Entry 5V4M (X-ray diffraction, 2.10 A resolution); this record covers chains D and F.

# Chain D
Name: HLA-DRA1
Source organism: Homo sapiens
Reference sequence: P01903 (DRA_HUMAN); residues 1-181 here correspond to UniProt positions 26-206 (UniProt number = residue number + 25)
Sequence (189 residues; numbered 1 to 189; the number before each row is that of its first residue):
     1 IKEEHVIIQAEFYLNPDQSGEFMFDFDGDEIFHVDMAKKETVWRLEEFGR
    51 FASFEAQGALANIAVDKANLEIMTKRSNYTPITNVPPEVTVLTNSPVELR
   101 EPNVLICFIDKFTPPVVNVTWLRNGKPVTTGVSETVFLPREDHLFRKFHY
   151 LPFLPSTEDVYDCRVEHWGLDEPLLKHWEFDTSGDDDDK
Disordered / not traced: 1-3, 182-189
Construct notes: expression tag (182-189)
Curated features (UniProtKB/Swiss-Prot):
  - region: Glu179 to Asp181 (Connecting peptide)
  - site: Gln9 (Self- and pathogen-derived peptide antigen), Gly49 (Self-peptide antigen), Phe51 (Self- and pathogen-derived peptide antigen), Ala52 (Self-peptide antigen), Ser53 (Self- and pathogen-derived peptide antigen), Glu55 (Pathogen-derived peptide antigen), Asn62 (Self- and pathogen-derived peptide antigen), Asn69 (Pathogen-derived peptide antigen), Arg76 (Self- and pathogen-derived peptide antigen)
  - glycosylation (N-linked (GlcNAc...) asparagine): Asn78, Asn118
Cystine bridges: Cys107-Cys163
Glycans and other covalent adducts: N-acetylglucosamine (NAG) linked to Asn78, Asn118

# Chain F
Name: alpha3(135-145)-HLA-DRB1*15:01
Source organism: Homo sapiens
Reference sequence: P01911 (2B1F_HUMAN); residues 247-437 here correspond to UniProt positions 29-219 (UniProt number = residue number - 218)
Sequence (216 residues; each row starts with the number of its first residue; note: 224 numbers in that range are skipped by the numbering (no residue carries them; nothing is unmodelled there); numbers below 1 keep their minus sign (Gly-2 is residue -2)):
    -2 GWISLWKGFSF
   233 GSGGSIEGRGGSGASGDTRPRFLWQPKRECHFFNGTERVRFLDRYFYNQE
   283 ESVRFDSDVGEFRAVTELGRPDAEYWNSQKDILEQARAAVDTYCRHNYGV
   333 VESFTVQRRVQPKVTVYPSKTQPLQHHNLLVCSVSGFYPGSIEVRWFLNG
   383 QEEKAGMVSTGLIQNGDWTFQTLVMLETVPRSGEVYTCQVEHPSVTSPLT
   433 VEWRA
Disordered / not traced: 233-248
Construct notes: linker (233-246)
Curated features (UniProtKB/Swiss-Prot):
  - binding site (a peptide antigen): Asp304, Trp308, His328, Asn329, Arg340
  - glycosylation: Asn266 (N-linked (GlcNAc...) asparagine)
Cystine bridges: Cys262-Cys326, Cys364-Cys420

# Chain D / chain F interface
Pairs across the interface - 142 pairs, chain D then chain F:
  Glu4(D) with Phe264(F); Phe265(F)
  His5(D) with Cys262(F); His263(F); Phe264(F), hydrogen bond (backbone-backbone); Val338(F)
  Val6(D) with Cys262(F); His263(F)
  Ile7(D) with Arg260(F); Glu261(F); Cys262(F), hydrogen bond (backbone-backbone); Phe264(F), hydrophobic
  Ile8(D) with Arg260(F); Glu261(F)
  Gln9(D) with Leu2(F); Trp3(F), hydrogen bond (side chain-backbone); Pro258(F); Lys259(F); Arg260(F), hydrogen bond (backbone-backbone); Tyr325(F), hydrogen bond
  Ala10(D) with Pro258(F)
  Glu11(D) with Gln257(F); Pro258(F), hydrogen bond (backbone-backbone); Arg260(F), salt bridge
  Phe12(D) with Leu255(F), hydrophobic; Trp256(F)
  Tyr13(D) with Phe254(F); Leu255(F); Trp256(F), hydrogen bond (backbone-backbone)
  Leu14(D) with Arg253(F); Phe254(F); Leu255(F), hydrophobic
  Asn15(D) with Arg253(F); Phe254(F), hydrogen bond (backbone-backbone)
  Pro16(D) with Arg251(F); Pro252(F); Arg253(F)
  Asp17(D) with Arg253(F), salt bridge
  Phe22(D) with Leu2(F), hydrophobic
  Phe24(D) with Ile0(F), hydrophobic; Tyr325(F); Asn329(F)
  Phe26(D) with Thr337(F); Val338(F); Tyr370(F); Trp400(F), hydrophobic
  Asp27(D) with Gln396(F), hydrogen bond (backbone-side chain)
  Gly28(D) with Gln396(F)
  Asp29(D) with Tyr370(F); Gln396(F), hydrogen bond; Gly398(F); Trp400(F), hydrogen bond (side chain-backbone)
  Glu30(D) with Trp400(F), hydrogen bond (backbone-side chain)
  Ile31(D) with Trp400(F), hydrophobic
  Phe32(D) with Ile0(F), hydrophobic
  Trp43(D) with Ile0(F), hydrophobic
  Arg44(D) with Gly398(F), hydrogen bond (side chain-backbone); Asp399(F); Trp400(F)
  Leu45(D) with Arg340(F); Trp400(F)
  Glu47(D) with Arg340(F), salt bridge
  Phe48(D) with Phe336(F), hydrophobic; Trp400(F)
  Phe51(D) with Gly-2(F); Phe336(F), hydrophobic
  Ala52(D) with Gly-2(F); Val332(F), hydrophobic
  Ser53(D) with Gly-2(F), hydrogen bond (backbone-backbone); Trp-1(F); Ile0(F), hydrogen bond (backbone-backbone)
  Phe54(D) with Trp-1(F); Ile0(F); Leu2(F), hydrophobic
  Glu55(D) with Trp-1(F)
  Gly58(D) with Leu2(F)
  Ala59(D) with Leu2(F)
  Asn62(D) with Leu2(F); Trp3(F), hydrogen bond (side chain-backbone); Lys4(F); Arg260(F)
  Asp66(D) with Trp256(F); Pro258(F)
  Asn69(D) with Phe6(F), hydrogen bond (side chain-backbone); Ser7(F); Phe8(F), hydrogen bond (side chain-backbone); Trp256(F)
  Leu70(D) with Phe254(F); Leu255(F); Trp256(F), hydrophobic; Tyr279(F), hydrophobic
  Ile72(D) with Phe8(F)
  Met73(D) with Phe8(F), hydrophobic; Trp256(F), hydrophobic; Tyr279(F), hydrophobic; Leu300(F), hydrophobic
  Thr74(D) with Phe254(F); Tyr279(F)
  Arg76(D) with Leu300(F), hydrogen bond (side chain-backbone); Pro303(F); Asp304(F), salt bridge
  Ser77(D) with Tyr279(F), hydrogen bond
  Tyr79(D) with Phe254(F)
  Thr80(D) with Phe254(F); Tyr279(F), hydrogen bond (backbone-side chain); Asn280(F), hydrogen bond (backbone-side chain)
  Pro81(D) with Pro252(F), hydrophobic; Arg253(F); Phe254(F), hydrophobic; Asn280(F)
  Ile82(D) with Arg253(F), hydrogen bond (backbone-backbone); Leu255(F), hydrophobic; Asn280(F)
  Leu92(D) with Ile395(F), hydrophobic; Gln403(F)
  Thr93(D) with Gln403(F)
  Asn94(D) with Asn397(F); Gln403(F)
  Pro96(D) with Ser365(F)
  Ile106(D) with Asn397(F)
  Thr113(D) with Leu255(F)
  Pro115(D) with Leu255(F)
  Pro139(D) with Lys259(F)
  Arg140(D) with Lys259(F), hydrogen bond (backbone-side chain)
  Asp142(D) with Gln281(F), hydrogen bond (backbone-side chain)
  His143(D) with Gln257(F); Lys259(F), hydrogen bond; Arg276(F); Phe278(F); Gln281(F)
  Leu144(D) with Gln281(F)
  Phe145(D) with Leu255(F), hydrophobic; Gln257(F)
  Arg146(D) with Gln396(F), hydrogen bond
  Phe148(D) with Gln396(F); Asn397(F); Gly398(F)
  Tyr150(D) with Asn397(F), hydrogen bond (side chain-backbone); Gly398(F), hydrogen bond (side chain-backbone); Asp399(F)
  Trp168(D) with Asp249(F); Arg253(F)
Also at the interface, not in a pair above, chain D (68 interface residues in all): Val65, Val85, Ser95
Also at the interface, not in a pair above, chain F (57 interface residues in all): Ser1, Asn266, Gly301, Tyr330, Val333, Thr347, Ser367, Phe402

# Summary
Chain D and chain F form an interface of 68 and 57 residues respectively; the contacts include 29 hydrogen
bonds and 4 salt bridges. Polar contacts include Glu11(D)-Arg260(F), Asp17(D)-Arg253(F) and
Glu47(D)-Arg340(F). N-acetylglucosamine is covalently linked to Asn78(D) and Asn118(D).
Here chain D is HLA-DRA1 and chain F is alpha3(135-145)-HLA-DRB1*15:01, both from Homo sapiens. Entry 5V4M
(Structure of HLA-DR15 with bound alpha3(135-145) peptide) was determined by X-ray diffraction, deposited
together with 5V4N.
